PDB entry 3WOD | X-ray diffraction, 3.60 A resolution | chains B and C of the 8 polymer chains in the assembly

Chain B:
Protein: DNA-directed RNA polymerase subunit alpha
Organism: Thermus thermophilus
Notes: EC 2.7.7.6
Reference sequence: Q5SHR6 (RPOA_THET8); residue numbers follow UniProt; this construct covers 1-315
Amino-acid sequence (315 residues; each row starts with the number of its first residue):
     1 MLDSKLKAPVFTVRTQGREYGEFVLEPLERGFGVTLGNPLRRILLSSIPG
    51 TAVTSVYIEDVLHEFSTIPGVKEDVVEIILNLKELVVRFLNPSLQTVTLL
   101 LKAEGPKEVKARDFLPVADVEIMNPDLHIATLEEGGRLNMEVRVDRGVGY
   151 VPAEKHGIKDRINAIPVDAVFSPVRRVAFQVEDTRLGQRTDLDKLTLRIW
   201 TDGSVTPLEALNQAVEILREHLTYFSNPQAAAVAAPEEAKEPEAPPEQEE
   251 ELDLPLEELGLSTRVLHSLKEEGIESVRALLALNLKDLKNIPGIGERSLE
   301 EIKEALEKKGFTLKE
Disordered / not traced: 1-3, 236-315

Chain C:
Protein: DNA-directed RNA polymerase subunit beta
Organism: Thermus thermophilus
Notes: EC 2.7.7.6
Reference sequence: Q8RQE9 (RPOB_THET8); residues 1-1119 here = UniProt positions 1-1119
Amino-acid sequence (1119 residues; each row starts with the number of its first residue):
     1 MEIKRFGRIREVIPLPPLTEIQVESYRRALQADVPPEKRENVGIQAAFRE
    51 TFPIEEEDKGKGGLVLDFLEYRLGEPPFPQDECREKDLTYQAPLYARLQL
   101 IHKDTGLIKEDEVFLGHIPLMTEDGSFIINGADRVIVSQIHRSPGVYFTP
   151 DPARPGRYIASIIPLPKRGPWIDLEVEPNGVVSMKVNKRKFPLVLLLRVL
   201 GYDQETLARELGAYGELVQGLMDESVFAMRPEEALIRLFTLLRPGDPPKR
   251 DKAVAYVYGLIADPRRYDLGEAGRYKAEEKLGIRLSGRTLARFEDGEFKD
   301 EVFLPTLRYLFALTAGVPGHEVDDIDHLGNRRIRTVGELMTDQFRVGLAR
   351 LARGVRERMLMGSEDSLTPAKLVNSRPLEAAIREFFSRSQLSQFKDETNP
   401 LSSLRHKRRISALGPGGLTRERAGFDVRDVHRTHYGRICPVETPEGANIG
   451 LITSLAAYARVDELGFIRTPYRRVVGGVVTDEVVYMTATEEDRYTIAQAN
   501 TPLEGNRIAAERVVARRKGEPVIVSPEEVEFMDVSPKQVFSVNTNLIPFL
   551 EHDDANRALMGSNMQTQAVPLIRAQAPVVMTGLEERVVRDSLAALYAEED
   601 GEVAKVDGNRIVVRYEDGRLVEYPLRRFYRSNQGTALDQRPRVVVGQRVR
   651 KGDLLADGPASENGFLALGQNVLVAIMPFDGYNFEDAIVISEELLKRDFY
   701 TSIHIERYEIEARDTKLGPERITRDIPHLSEAALRDLDEEGVVRIGAEVK
   751 PGDILVGRTSFKGESEPTPEERLLRSIFGEKARDVKDTSLRVPPGEGGIV
   801 VRTVRLRRGDPGVELKPGVREVVRVYVAQKRKLQVGDKLANRHGNKGVVA
   851 KILPVEDMPHLPDGTPVDVILNPLGVPSRMNLGQILETHLGLAGYFLGQR
   901 YISPIFDGAKEPEIKELLAQAFEVYFGKRKGEGFGVDKREVEVLRRAEKL
   951 GLVTPGKTPEEQLKELFLQGKVVLYDGRTGEPIEGPIVVGQMFIMKLYHM
  1001 VEDKMHARSTGPYSLITQQPLGGKAQFGGQRFGEMEVWALEAYGAAHTLQ
  1051 EMLTLKSDDIEGRNAAYEAIIKGEDVPEPSVPESFRVLVKELQALALDVQ
  1101 TLDEKDNPVDIFEGLASKR
Disordered / not traced: 1119

Interface between chain B and chain C:
Residue-residue contacts - 7 pairs, chain B then chain C:
  R30(B) - E692(C)  salt bridge
  R30(B) - P854(C)
  V34(B) - R978(C)
  N38(B) - T979(C)
  R42(B) - R939(C)
  R42(B) - E981(C)  salt bridge
  V233(B) - E932(C)

Summary:
Chain B and chain C form an interface of 5 and 7 residues respectively; the contacts include 2 salt bridges.
Among the polar pairs are R30(B)-E692(C) and R42(B)-E981(C).
Chain B is DNA-directed RNA polymerase subunit alpha and chain C is DNA-directed RNA polymerase subunit beta,
both from Thermus thermophilus; the structure, RNA polymerase-gp39 complex, was determined by X-ray
diffraction (same publication as 3WOE).
